Entry 3E7W (X-ray diffraction, 2.28 A resolution); this record covers chain A.

== Chain A ==
Name: D-alanine--poly(phosphoribitol) ligase subunit 1
From: Bacillus subtilis
Notes: EC 6.1.1.13
UniProtKB: P39581 (DLTA_BACSU); numbering as in UniProt (aligned over 1-503)
Amino-acid sequence (511 residues; each row starts with the number of its first residue):
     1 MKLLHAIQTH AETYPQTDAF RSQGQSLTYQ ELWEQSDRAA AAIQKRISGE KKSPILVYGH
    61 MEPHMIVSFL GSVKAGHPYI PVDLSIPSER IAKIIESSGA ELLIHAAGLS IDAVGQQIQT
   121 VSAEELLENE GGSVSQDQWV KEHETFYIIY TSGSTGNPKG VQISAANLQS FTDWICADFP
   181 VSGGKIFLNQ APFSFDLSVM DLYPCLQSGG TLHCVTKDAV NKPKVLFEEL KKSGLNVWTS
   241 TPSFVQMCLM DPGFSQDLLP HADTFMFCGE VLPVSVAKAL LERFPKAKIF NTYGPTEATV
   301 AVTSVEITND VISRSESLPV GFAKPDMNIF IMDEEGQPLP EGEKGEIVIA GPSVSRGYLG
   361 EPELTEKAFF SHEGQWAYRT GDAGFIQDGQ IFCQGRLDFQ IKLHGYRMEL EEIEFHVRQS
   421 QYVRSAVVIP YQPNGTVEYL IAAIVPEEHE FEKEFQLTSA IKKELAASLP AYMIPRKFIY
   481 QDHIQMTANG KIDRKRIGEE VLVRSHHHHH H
Unresolved in the structure: 509-511
Construct notes: expression tag (504-511)
Residues lining bound ligands: adenosine monophosphate (AMP): D196, C268, G269, E270, V271, L272, N291, T292, Y293, G294, P295, T296, V320, D382, C393, R396, K402, R407

== Overview ==
Bound to chain A: adenosine monophosphate.
Chain A is D-alanine--poly(phosphoribitol) ligase subunit 1 (Bacillus subtilis); the structure, Crystal
structure of DLTA: Implications for the reaction mechanism of non-ribosomal peptide synthetase (NRPS)
adenylation domains, was determined by X-ray diffraction (same publication as 3E7X).
